6PSB - chain A; structure by X-ray diffraction, 1.59 A resolution.

== Chain A ==
Name: Bromodomain-containing protein 4
Source organism: Homo sapiens
UniProt: O60885 (BRD4_HUMAN); numbering as in UniProt (aligned over 44-168)
Chain sequence (126 residues; row label = number of the first residue in the row):
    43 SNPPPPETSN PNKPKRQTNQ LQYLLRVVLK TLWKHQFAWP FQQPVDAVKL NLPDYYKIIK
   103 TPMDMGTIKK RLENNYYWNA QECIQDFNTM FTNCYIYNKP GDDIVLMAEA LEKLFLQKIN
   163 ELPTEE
Not modelled in the structure: 168
Sequence notes: expression tag (43)
Small-molecule neighbours: Y18 (5-{[(3R)-1-methyl-5-oxopyrrolidin-3-yl]methyl}-2,3,4,5-tetrahydro-1H-pyrido[4,3-b]indol-1-one): Trp81, Pro82, Phe83, Val87, Leu92, Leu94, Tyr97, Cys136, Asn140, Asp144, Asp145, Ile146, Met149
Swiss-Prot annotation at these positions:
  - site: Asn140 (Acetylated histone binding)
  - cross-link: Lys99 (Glycyl lysine isopeptide (Lys-Gly) (interchain with G-Cter in SUMO2))

== Overview ==
Bound to chain A: compound Y18.
Chain A is Bromodomain-containing protein 4 (Homo sapiens); the structure, Crystal structure of BRD4
bromodomain 1 with N-methylpyrrolidin-2-one (NMP) derivative 18
(5-{[(3R)-1-methyl-5-oxopyrrolidin-3-yl]methyl}-2,3,4,5-tetrahydro-1H-pyrido[4,3-b]indol-1-one), was
determined by X-ray diffraction, deposited together with 6PRT and 6PS9.
